PDB entry 7O4M | X-ray diffraction, 1.30 A resolution | chain A

== Chain A ==
Molecule: tRNA (Adenine(22)-N(1))-methyltransferase
Organism: Staphylococcus aureus
Notes: EC 2.1.1.217
Reference sequence: A0A0D6HIR7 (A0A0D6HIR7_STAAU); residues 1-225 here = UniProt positions 1-225
Chain sequence (226 residues; each row starts with the number of its first residue; numbering starts at 0):
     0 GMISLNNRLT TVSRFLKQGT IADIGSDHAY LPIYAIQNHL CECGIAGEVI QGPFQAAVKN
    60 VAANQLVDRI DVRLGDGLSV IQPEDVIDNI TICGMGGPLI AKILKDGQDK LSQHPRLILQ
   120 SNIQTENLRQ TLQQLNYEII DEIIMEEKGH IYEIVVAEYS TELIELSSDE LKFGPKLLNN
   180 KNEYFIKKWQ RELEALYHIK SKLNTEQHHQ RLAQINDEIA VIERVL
Differences from the reference sequence: expression tag (0)
From the paper describing this entry:
  - binding site for citric acid: H27, Y29, N59
  - catalytic residues: D26 (proposed by the authors, not directly observed)

== In short ==
The paper reports the catalytic residue D26; a binding site for citric acid at H27, Y29 and N59.
Chain A is tRNA (Adenine(22)-N(1))-methyltransferase (Staphylococcus aureus); the structure, Structure of
Staphylococcus aureus m1A22-tRNA methyltransferase, was determined by X-ray diffraction (same publication as
7O4N and 7O4O).
